Entry 6AJS (X-ray diffraction, 1.63 A resolution); this record covers chain A.

== Chain A ==
Protein: Uracil DNA glycosylase superfamily protein
Source organism: Mycobacterium smegmatis MC2 155
Reference sequence: A0QP43 (A0QP43_MYCS2); residue numbers follow UniProt; this construct covers 1-209
Amino-acid sequence (209 residues; numbered 1 to 209; the number before each row is that of its first residue):
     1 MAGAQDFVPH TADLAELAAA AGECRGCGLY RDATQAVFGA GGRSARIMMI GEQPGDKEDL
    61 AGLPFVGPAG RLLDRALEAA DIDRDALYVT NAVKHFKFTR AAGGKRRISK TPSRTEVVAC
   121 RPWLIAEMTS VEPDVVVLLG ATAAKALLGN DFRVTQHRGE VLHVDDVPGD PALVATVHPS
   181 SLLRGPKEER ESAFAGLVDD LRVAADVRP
Disordered / not traced: 1, 209
Differences from the reference sequence: engineered mutation Ser109 (His in A0QP43)
Bound ions: 4Fe-4S cluster Fe: Cys24, Cys27, His95, Cys120
Residues lining bound ligands: 4Fe-4S cluster (SF4): Ala4, Cys24, Arg25, Gly26, Cys27, Leu29, Tyr30, Val93, Lys94, His95, Ala119, Cys120, Trp123

== Overview ==
Bound to chain A: 4Fe-4S cluster. Cys24, Cys27, His95 and Cys120 form the 4Fe-4S cluster Fe site.
Chain A is Uracil DNA glycosylase superfamily protein (Mycobacterium smegmatis MC2 155); the structure, H109S
mutant form of Uracil DNA glycosylase X, was determined by X-ray diffraction (same publication as 6AIL, 6AJO,
6AJP, 6AJQ and 6AJR).
